Entry 3AGX (X-ray diffraction, 1.85 A resolution); this record covers chains A and B.

== Chain A (and B) ==
Name: DnaJ homolog subfamily B member 1
Source organism: Homo sapiens
Notes: chain B of this document is another copy of the same molecule, construct and numbering; everything in this record applies to it too
UniProt: P25685 (DNJB1_HUMAN); residues 161-340 here = UniProt positions 161-340
Chain sequence (181 residues; each row starts with the number of its first residue):
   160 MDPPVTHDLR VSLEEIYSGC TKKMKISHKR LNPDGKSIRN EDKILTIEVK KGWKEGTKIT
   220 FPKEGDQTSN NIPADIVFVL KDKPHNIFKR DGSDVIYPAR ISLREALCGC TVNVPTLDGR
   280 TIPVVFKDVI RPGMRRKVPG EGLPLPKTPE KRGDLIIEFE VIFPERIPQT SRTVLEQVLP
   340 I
Not modelled in the structure: 160-164 (chain B: 160-164, 186-203, 223-232)
Differences from the reference sequence: expression tag (160)
Swiss-Prot annotation at these positions:
  - modified residue: Thr-307 (Phosphothreonine)

== Interface between chain A and chain B ==
Residue-residue contacts (45; chain A residue first):
  Ser-261(A) / Ile-340(B)  hydrogen bond (side chain-backbone)
  Leu-262(A) / Leu-266(B)  hydrophobic
  Leu-262(A) / Phe-322(B)  hydrophobic
  Arg-263(A) / Glu-335(B)  hydrogen bond (side chain-backbone)
  Arg-263(A) / Leu-338(B)  hydrogen bond (side chain-backbone)
  Arg-263(A) / Pro-339(B)
  Arg-263(A) / Ile-340(B)
  Ala-265(A) / Phe-322(B)  hydrophobic
  Leu-266(A) / Leu-262(B)  hydrophobic
  Leu-266(A) / Ile-326(B)
  Leu-266(A) / Leu-334(B)  hydrophobic
  Cys-267(A) / Arg-331(B)  hydrogen bond (backbone-side chain)
  Cys-267(A) / Glu-335(B)
  Val-288(A) / Phe-322(B)  hydrophobic
  Val-288(A) / Pro-323(B)
  Val-288(A) / Ile-326(B)  hydrophobic
  Ile-289(A) / Phe-322(B)
  Pro-291(A) / Pro-291(B)  hydrophobic
  Pro-291(A) / Phe-322(B)  hydrophobic
  Phe-322(A) / Leu-262(B)  hydrophobic
  Phe-322(A) / Ala-265(B)  hydrophobic
  Phe-322(A) / Leu-266(B)  hydrophobic
  Phe-322(A) / Val-288(B)  hydrophobic
  Phe-322(A) / Ile-289(B)
  Phe-322(A) / Pro-291(B)
  Phe-322(A) / Phe-322(B)  hydrophobic
  Pro-323(A) / Val-288(B)
  Glu-324(A) / Val-288(B)
  Ile-326(A) / Leu-266(B)  hydrophobic
  Ser-330(A) / Val-337(B)
  Arg-331(A) / Leu-266(B)
  Arg-331(A) / Cys-267(B)
  Val-333(A) / Val-333(B)  hydrophobic
  Val-333(A) / Val-337(B)  hydrophobic
  Leu-334(A) / Arg-263(B)
  Leu-334(A) / Leu-334(B)  hydrophobic
  Leu-334(A) / Val-337(B)  hydrophobic
  Glu-335(A) / Arg-263(B)  hydrogen bond (backbone-side chain)
  Glu-335(A) / Cys-267(B)
  Val-337(A) / Ser-330(B)
  Leu-338(A) / Arg-263(B)  hydrogen bond (backbone-side chain)
  Pro-339(A) / Arg-263(B)
  Pro-339(A) / Pro-323(B)  hydrophobic
  Ile-340(A) / Ser-261(B)  hydrogen bond (backbone-side chain)
  Ile-340(A) / Arg-263(B)
Other interface residues (no listed pair), chain A (26 interface residues in all): Glu-264, Arg-290, Val-320, Arg-325
Other interface residues (no listed pair), chain B (25 interface residues in all): Arg-290, Val-320, Glu-324, Arg-325

== Summary ==
26 residues of chain A and 25 residues of chain B are in contact; the contacts include 7 hydrogen bonds. Polar
contacts include Ser-261(A)/Ile-340(B), Arg-263(A)/Glu-335(B) and Arg-263(A)/Leu-338(B).
Both chains are DnaJ homolog subfamily B member 1 (Homo sapiens). Entry 3AGX (Crystal structure of human Hsp40
Hdj1 peptide-binding domain) was determined by X-ray diffraction, deposited together with 3AGY and 3AGZ.
